7XZY - chains H and I of the 10 polymer chains in the assembly; structure by electron microscopy, 3.97 A resolution.

Chain H:
Name: Histone H2B type 1-J
From: Homo sapiens
Reference sequence: P06899 (H2B1J_HUMAN); residues -3 to 122 here correspond to UniProt positions 1-126 (UniProt number = residue number + 4)
Sequence (129 residues; numbered -6 to 122; the number before each row is that of its first residue; numbers below 1 keep their minus sign (Gly-6 is residue -6)):
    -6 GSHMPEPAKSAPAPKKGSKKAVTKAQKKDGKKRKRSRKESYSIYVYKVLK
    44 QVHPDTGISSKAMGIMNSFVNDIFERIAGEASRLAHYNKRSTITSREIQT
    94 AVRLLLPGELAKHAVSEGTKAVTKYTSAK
Not modelled in the structure: -6 to 27
Sequence notes: expression tag (-6 to -4)
Curated features (UniProtKB/Swiss-Prot):
  - modified residue: Pro-2 (N-acetylproline), Glu-1 (ADP-ribosyl glutamic acid), Lys2 (N6-(2-hydroxyisobutyryl)lysine), Ser3 (ADP-ribosylserine), Lys8 (N6-(beta-hydroxybutyryl)lysine), Lys9 (N6-(2-hydroxyisobutyryl)lysine), Ser11 (Phosphoserine), Lys12 (N6-acetyllysine), Lys13 (N6-(beta-hydroxybutyryl)lysine), Lys17 (N6-(2-hydroxyisobutyryl)lysine), Lys20 (N6-(2-hydroxyisobutyryl)lysine), Lys21 (N6-(2-hydroxyisobutyryl)lysine), Lys31 (N6-(2-hydroxyisobutyryl)lysine), Glu32 (PolyADP-ribosyl glutamic acid), Ser33 (Phosphoserine), Lys40 (N6-(2-hydroxyisobutyryl)lysine), Lys43 (N6-(2-hydroxyisobutyryl)lysine), Lys54 (N6,N6-dimethyllysine), Arg76 (Dimethylated arginine), Lys82 (N6,N6,N6-trimethyllysine) and 6 more in UniProt
  - glycosylation: Ser109 (O-linked (GlcNAc) serine)
  - cross-link (Glycyl lysine isopeptide (Lys-Gly)): Lys2 (interchain with G-Cter in SUMO2), Lys17 (interchain with G-Cter in SUMO2), Lys31 (interchain with G-Cter in ubiquitin), Lys117 (interchain with G-Cter in ubiquitin)

Chain I:
Molecule: 193-nt DNA strand
Sequence (193 nucleotides; each row starts with the number of its first residue):
     1 ATCGGACCCTATCGCGAGCCAGGCCTGAGAATCCGGTGCCGAGGCCGCTC
    51 AATTGGTCGTAGACAGCTCTAGCACCGCTTAAACGCACGTACGCGCTGTC
   101 CCCCGCGTTTTAACCGCCAAGGGGATTACTCCCTAGTCTCCAGGCACGTG
   151 TCAGATATAGGGCATGTCCGGGCATGTCCCGAAATTCATAGAT
Not modelled in the structure: 1-14, 180-193

How chain H and chain I interact:
Contacting residue pairs (12):
  Arg28(H) with DA146(I), hydrogen bond to the phosphate
  Ser29(H) with DC145(I), phosphate contact; DA146(I), phosphate contact
  Arg30(H) with DC145(I), hydrogen bond to the sugar; DA146(I), salt bridge to the phosphate
  Lys31(H) with DC145(I), sugar contact
  Glu32(H) with DC145(I), phosphate contact
  Ser33(H) with DC145(I), hydrogen bond to the phosphate
  Ser35(H) with DC145(I), phosphate contact
  Ile36(H) with DG144(I), phosphate contact; DC145(I), phosphate contact
  Tyr37(H) with DG144(I), hydrogen bond to the phosphate
Other interface residues (no listed pair), chain I (4 interface residues in all): DC147

In short:
The interface between chain H and chain I involves 9 residues on one side and 4 on the other, with 4 hydrogen
bonds and 1 salt bridge. Polar pairs include Arg30(H)-DC145(I), Arg28(H)-DA146(I) and Ser33(H)-DC145(I).
Chain H is Histone H2B type 1-J (Homo sapiens) and chain I is a 193-nt DNA strand; the structure, Cryo-EM
structure of the nucleosome containing 193 base-pair DNA with a p53 target sequence, was determined by
electron microscopy (same publication as 7Y00).
